8EBL - chains A and C; structure by X-ray diffraction, 1.37 A resolution.

# Chain A
Molecule: Kelch domain-containing protein 2
Source organism: Homo sapiens
UniProt: Q9Y2U9 (KLDC2_HUMAN); residue numbers follow UniProt; this construct covers 15-361
Amino-acid sequence (349 residues; numbered 13 to 361; the number before each row is that of its first residue):
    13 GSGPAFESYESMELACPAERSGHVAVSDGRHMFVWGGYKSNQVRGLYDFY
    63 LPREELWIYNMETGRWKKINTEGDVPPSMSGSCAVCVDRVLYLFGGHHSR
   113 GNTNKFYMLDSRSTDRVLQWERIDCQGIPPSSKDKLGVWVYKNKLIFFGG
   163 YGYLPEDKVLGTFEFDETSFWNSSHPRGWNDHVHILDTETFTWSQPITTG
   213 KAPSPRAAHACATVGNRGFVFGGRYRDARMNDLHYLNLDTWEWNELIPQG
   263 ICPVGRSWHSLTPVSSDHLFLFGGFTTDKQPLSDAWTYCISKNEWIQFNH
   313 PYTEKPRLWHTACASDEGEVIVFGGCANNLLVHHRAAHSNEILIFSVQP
Not modelled in the structure: 13-24, 360-361
Differences from the reference sequence: expression tag (13-14)
Curated features (UniProtKB/Swiss-Prot):
  - mutagenesis: K147 (K147A: Strongly impaired ability to recognize truncated SELENOK or cleaved USP1 with a diglycine (Gly-Gly) at the C-terminus), F177 (F177A: Impairs oligomerization of KLHDC2-ELOB-ELOC complex; when associated with A-182 and A-183. Impairs oligomerization of KLHDC2-ELOB-ELOC complex; when associated with K-182 and A-183), F182 (F182A: Impairs oligomerization of KLHDC2-ELOB-ELOC complex; when associated with A-177 and A-183; F182K: Impairs oligomerization of KLHDC2-ELOB-ELOC complex; when associated with A-177 and A-183), W183 (W183A: Impairs oligomerization of KLHDC2-ELOB-ELOC complex; when associated with A-177 and A-182. Impairs oligomerization of KLHDC2-ELOB-ELOC complex; when associated with A-177 and K-182), R189 (R189A: Does not affect ability to recognize truncated SELENOK or cleaved USP1 with a diglycine (Gly-Gly) at the C-terminus), R236 (R236A: Does not affect ability to recognize truncated SELENOK with a diglycine (Gly-Gly) at the C-terminus. Abolished ability to recognize cleaved USP1 with a diglycine (Gly-Gly) at the C-terminus ...), R241 (R241A/L/E: Abolished ability to recognize truncated SELENOK or cleaved USP1 with a diglycine (Gly-Gly) at the C-terminus ...), S269 (S269A: Does not affect ability to recognize truncated SELENOK with a diglycine (Gly-Gly) at the C-terminus ...)
What the authors report for this chain:
  - mutagenesis - S269E: abolished binding to FAM-SELK

# Chain C
Molecule: Glu-asp-ser-his-lys-glu-ser-asn-asp-cys-ser-cys-gly-gly
Amino-acid sequence (14 residues; numbered 1042 to 1055; the number before each row is that of its first residue):
  1042 EDSHKESNDCSCGG
Not modelled in the structure: 1042-1048

# Interface between chain A and chain C
Contacting residue pairs - 30 pairs, chain A then chain C:
  Y50(A) with N1049(C); C1051(C), hydrophobic
  Y59(A) with N1049(C), hydrogen bond (backbone-side chain)
  D60(A) with N1049(C)
  Y62(A) with C1051(C), hydrogen bond
  S92(A) with C1051(C)
  H109(A) with D1050(C); C1051(C)
  K147(A) with C1051(C), hydrogen bond (side chain-backbone); C1053(C), hydrogen bond (side chain-backbone); G1054(C); G1055(C)
  Y163(A) with C1053(C); G1054(C)
  S185(A) with D1050(C), hydrogen bond
  R189(A) with D1050(C), salt bridge; C1053(C)
  W191(A) with G1054(C), hydrogen bond (side chain-backbone)
  A219(A) with G1054(C)
  A220(A) with G1055(C)
  R236(A) with G1054(C); G1055(C), hydrogen bond (side chain-backbone)
  R241(A) with G1055(C), hydrogen bond (side chain-backbone)
  S269(A) with G1055(C), hydrogen bond (side chain-backbone)
  W270(A) with S1052(C); G1055(C)
  W321(A) with C1051(C)
  L342(A) with S1052(C)
  L343(A) with S1052(C)
  H345(A) with N1049(C)
Other interface residues (no listed pair), chain A (24 interface residues in all): D146, D178, N184

# Summary
24 residues of chain A and 7 residues of chain C are in contact; the contacts include 9 hydrogen bonds and 1
salt bridge. Polar pairs include R189(A)-D1050(C), Y59(A)-N1049(C) and Y62(A)-C1051(C). UniProt lists 8
mutagenesis sites on chain A. The paper reports that S269E of chain A abolishes binding to FAM-SELK.
Chain A is Kelch domain-containing protein 2 (Homo sapiens) and chain C is
Glu-asp-ser-his-lys-glu-ser-asn-asp-cys-ser-cys-gly-gly; the structure, Structure of KLHDC2 substrate binding
domain bound to C-degron from EPHB2, was determined by X-ray diffraction, deposited together with 8EBM and
8EBN.
